Entry 2YCQ (X-ray diffraction, 2.05 A resolution); this record covers chain A.

# Chain A
Name: Serine/threonine-protein kinase CHK2
Source organism: Homo sapiens
Notes: EC 2.7.11.1; fragment: catalytic domain, residues 210-531
Reference sequence: O96017 (CHK2_HUMAN); residues 210-531 here = UniProt positions 210-531
Chain sequence (323 residues; numbered 209 to 531; the number before each row is that of its first residue):
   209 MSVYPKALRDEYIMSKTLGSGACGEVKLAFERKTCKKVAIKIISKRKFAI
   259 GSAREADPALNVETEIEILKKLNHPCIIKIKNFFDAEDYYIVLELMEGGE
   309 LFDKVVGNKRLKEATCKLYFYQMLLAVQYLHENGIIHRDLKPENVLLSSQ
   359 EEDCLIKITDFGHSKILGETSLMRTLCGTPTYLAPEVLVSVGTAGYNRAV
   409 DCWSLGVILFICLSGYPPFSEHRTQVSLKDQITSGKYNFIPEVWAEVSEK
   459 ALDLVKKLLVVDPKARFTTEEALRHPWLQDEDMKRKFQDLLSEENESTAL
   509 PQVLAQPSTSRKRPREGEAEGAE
Unresolved in the structure: 209-210, 254-268, 511-531
Differences from the reference sequence: expression tag (209)
UniProt features mapped onto this chain:
  - region: Asp368 to Glu394 (T-loop/activation segment)
  - active site: Asp347 (Proton acceptor)
  - binding site (ATP): Gly227 to Val234, Lys249, Glu302 to Glu308, Glu351, Asn352, Asp368
  - modified residue: Ser379 (Phosphoserine), Thr383 (Phosphothreonine), Thr387 (Phosphothreonine), Ser456 (Phosphoserine)
  - natural variant: Glu239 (E239K: In prostate cancer), Ile251 (I251F: In prostate cancer; uncertain significance), Arg318 (R318H: In prostate cancer; uncertain significance), Thr323 (T323P: In prostate cancer), Tyr327 (Y327C: In prostate cancer; uncertain significance), His371 (H371Y: Confers a moderate risk of breast cancer), Tyr390 (Y390C: In BC), Ser428 (S428F: May increase breast cancer risk), Thr476 (T476K: In prostate cancer)
  - mutagenesis: Asp347 (D347A: Loss of kinase activity and of the ability to phosphorylate CDC25A), Asp368 (D368N: Loss of autophosphorylation activity), Ser379 (S379A: Abrogates autophosphorylation at Ser-379 and prevents ubiquitination), Thr383 (T383A: Loss of phosphorylation in response to ionizing radiation), Thr387 (T387A: Loss of phosphorylation in response to ionizing radiation), Ser456 (S456A: Increased ubiquitination and degradation by the proteasome)
Ligand contacts: UPX (n-{4-[(1E)-N-1H-imidazol-2-ylethanehydrazonoyl]phenyl}-7-nitro-1H-indole-2-carboxamide): Leu226, Cys231, Val234, Ala247, Lys249, Ile251, Glu273, Ile286, Ile299, Leu301, Leu303, Met304, Glu305, Gly307, Glu308, Leu354, Thr367, Asp368, Phe369, Gly370
What the authors report for this chain:
  - binding site for UPX: Leu226, Val234, Lys249, Glu273, Ile299, Leu301, Glu302, Met304, Gly307, Glu308, Leu354
  - conformationally variable residues (order/disorder transition, side-chain flip): Gly229 to Cys231, Lys249
  - specificity-determining residues: Cys231, Leu277, Leu303 (proposed by the authors, not directly observed)

# In short
Bound to chain A: compound UPX. From UniProt: active-site residue Asp347, 19 ATP-binding residues and 6
mutagenesis sites. The paper reports a binding site for UPX at Leu226, Val234 and Lys249 among others;
specificity determinants Cys231, Leu277 and Leu303.
Chain A is Serine/threonine-protein kinase CHK2 (Homo sapiens); the structure, Crystal structure of checkpoint
kinase 2 in complex with inhibitor PV1115, was determined by X-ray diffraction (same publication as 2YCF,
2YCR, 2YCS and 2XK9).
